Entry 6HUU (X-ray diffraction, 2.80 A resolution); this record covers chains K and W of the 28 polymer chains in the assembly.

== Chain K ==
Name: Proteasome subunit beta type-5
Organism: Saccharomyces cerevisiae (strain ATCC 204508 / S288c)
Notes: EC 3.4.25.1
UniProt: P30656 (PSB5_YEAST); residues 1-212 here correspond to UniProt positions 76-287 (UniProt number = residue number + 75)
Amino-acid sequence (212 residues; row label = number of the first residue in the row):
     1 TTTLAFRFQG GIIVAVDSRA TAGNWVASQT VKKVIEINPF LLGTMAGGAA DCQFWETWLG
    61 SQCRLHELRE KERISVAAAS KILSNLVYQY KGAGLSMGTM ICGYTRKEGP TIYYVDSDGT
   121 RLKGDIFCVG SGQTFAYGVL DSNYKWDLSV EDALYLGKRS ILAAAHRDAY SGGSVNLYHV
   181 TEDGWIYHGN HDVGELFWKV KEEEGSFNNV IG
Glycans and other covalent adducts: compound GTW linked to Thr1
Bound ions: Mg2+: Ala165, Asp168, Ser171 (shared with Asp204(W) of chain W)
Ligand contacts: GTW (N-[(2S)-1-[[(2S)-1-[[(2S)-1-[4-(aminomethyl)phenyl]-4-methylsulfonyl-butan-2-yl]amino]-3-cyclohexyl-1-oxidanylidene-propan-2-yl]amino]-4-methyl-1-oxidanylidene-pentan-2-yl]-2-methyl-1,3-thiazole-5-carboxamide): Arg19, Ala20, Thr21, Ala22, Ala27, Val31, Lys32, Lys33, Met45, Ala46, Gly47, Gly48, Ala49, Gln53, Ser96, Gly130, Ser131, Tyr170

== Chain W ==
Name: Proteasome subunit beta type-3
Organism: Saccharomyces cerevisiae (strain ATCC 204508 / S288c)
Notes: EC 3.4.25.1
UniProt: P25451 (PSB3_YEAST); residues 0-204 here correspond to UniProt positions 1-205 (UniProt number = residue number + 1)
Amino-acid sequence (205 residues; row label = number of the first residue in the row; numbering starts at 0):
     0 MSDPSSINGG IVVAMTGKDC VAIACDLRLG SQSLGVSNKF EKIFHYGHVF LGITGLATDV
    60 TTLNEMFRYK TNLYKLKEER AIEPETFTQL VSSSLYERRF GPYFVGPVVA GINSKSGKPF
   120 IAGFDLIGCI DEAKDFIVSG TASDQLFGMC ESLYEPNLEP EDLFETISQA LLNAADRDAL
   180 SGWGAVVYII KKDEVVKRYL KMRQD
Unresolved in the structure: 0
Swiss-Prot annotation at these positions:
  - modified residue: Ser30 (Phosphoserine)
  - cross-link: Lys69 (Glycyl lysine isopeptide (Lys-Gly) (interchain with G-Cter in ubiquitin))
Bound ions: Mg2+ site 1: Ala174, Asp177, Ser180; Mg2+ site 2: Asp204 (shared with Ala165(K), Asp168(K), Ser171(K) of chain K)
Ligand contacts: GTW (N-[(2S)-1-[[(2S)-1-[[(2S)-1-[4-(aminomethyl)phenyl]-4-methylsulfonyl-butan-2-yl]amino]-3-cyclohexyl-1-oxidanylidene-propan-2-yl]amino]-4-methyl-1-oxidanylidene-pentan-2-yl]-2-methyl-1,3-thiazole-5-carboxamide): Asp124, Leu125, Cys128

== Chain K / chain W interface ==
Residue-residue contacts (47):
  Arg19(K) with Asp204(W), salt bridge
  Asn24(K) with Asp177(W); Ala178(W), hydrogen bond (backbone-backbone); Leu179(W)
  Trp25(K) with Gln144(W); Arg176(W)
  Val26(K) with Asp175(W); Arg176(W), hydrogen bond (backbone-side chain); Asp177(W); Ala178(W)
  Ala27(K) with Arg176(W), hydrogen bond (backbone-side chain)
  Ser28(K) with Arg176(W)
  Gln29(K) with Asp175(W); Arg202(W); Asp204(W)
  Phe135(K) with Leu33(W), hydrophobic
  Ala165(K) with Asp204(W)
  His166(K) with Trp182(W), hydrogen bond (backbone-side chain); Gln203(W), hydrogen bond (side chain-backbone)
  Arg167(K) with Ser32(W); Leu33(W); Gly34(W), hydrogen bond (backbone-backbone); Val35(W); Trp182(W)
  Asp168(K) with Ser32(W)
  Ala169(K) with Arg27(W); Ser32(W), hydrogen bond (backbone-backbone); Ala178(W)
  Tyr170(K) with Ser32(W); Ala178(W), hydrophobic
  Ser171(K) with Asp204(W)
  Gly172(K) with Asp204(W)
  Gly173(K) with Arg202(W), hydrogen bond (backbone-side chain); Asp204(W), hydrogen bond (backbone-side chain)
  Asp192(K) with Arg202(W), salt bridge
  Val193(K) with Asp204(W)
  Gly194(K) with Arg202(W)
  Phe197(K) with Gln203(W)
  Trp198(K) with Lys200(W); Met201(W); Gln203(W)
  Asn209(K) with Asn37(W), hydrogen bond (backbone-side chain); Lys38(W), hydrogen bond (backbone-side chain)
  Val210(K) with Asn37(W); Lys38(W)
  Ile211(K) with Asn37(W); Lys38(W)
Interface residues without a listed pair, chain K (27 interface residues in all): Thr21, Asn208
Interface residues without a listed pair, chain W (23 interface residues in all): Ser5, Leu26, Gln31, Tyr198

== Summary ==
27 residues of chain K and 23 residues of chain W are in contact, with 11 hydrogen bonds and 2 salt bridges.
Among the polar pairs are Arg19(K)-Asp204(W), Asp192(K)-Arg202(W) and Val26(K)-Arg176(W). Ligands of chain W:
compound GTW. Covalently linked compound GTW: at Thr1(K).
Here chain K is Proteasome subunit beta type-5 and chain W is Proteasome subunit beta type-3, both from
Saccharomyces cerevisiae (strain ATCC 204508 / S288c). Entry 6HUU (Yeast 20S proteasome with human beta2c
(S171G) in complex with 29) was determined by X-ray diffraction, deposited together with 6HTB, 6HTC, 6HTD,
6HTP, 6HTR, 6HUB and 30 further entries.
